Entry 6WY8 (X-ray diffraction, 2.10 A resolution); this record covers chains A and C of the 4 polymer chains in the assembly.

== Chain A (and C) ==
Protein: Acyl-CoA dehydrogenase domain protein Tcur3481
Source organism: Thermomonospora curvata (strain ATCC 19995 / DSM 43183 / JCM 3096 / NBRC 15933 / NCIMB 10081 / Henssen B9)
Notes: chain C of this document is another copy of the same molecule, construct and numbering; everything in this record applies to it too
Reference sequence: D1AB76 (D1AB76_THECD); residues 1-364 here = UniProt positions 1-364
Chain sequence (364 residues; each row starts with the number of its first residue):
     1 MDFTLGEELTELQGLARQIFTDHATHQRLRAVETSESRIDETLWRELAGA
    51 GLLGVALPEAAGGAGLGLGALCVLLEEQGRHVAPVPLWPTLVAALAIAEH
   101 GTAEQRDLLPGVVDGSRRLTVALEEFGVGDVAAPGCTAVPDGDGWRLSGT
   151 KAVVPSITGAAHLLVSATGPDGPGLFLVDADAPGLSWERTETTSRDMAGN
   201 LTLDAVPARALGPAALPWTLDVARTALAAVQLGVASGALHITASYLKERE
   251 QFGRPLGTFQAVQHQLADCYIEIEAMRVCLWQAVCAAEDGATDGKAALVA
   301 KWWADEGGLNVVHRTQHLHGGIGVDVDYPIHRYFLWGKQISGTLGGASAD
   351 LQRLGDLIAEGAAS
Disordered / not traced: 364 (chain C: fully traced)
Residues lining bound ligands: FAD (flavin-adenine dinucleotide): R249, Q251, F252, L256, F259, A261, V262, H317, L318, H319, G320, G321

== How chain A and chain C interact ==
Residue-residue contacts - 7 pairs, chain A then chain C:
  F259(A) - Q260(C)
  Q260(A) - F259(C)
  Q260(A) - Q260(C)  hydrogen bond (side chain-backbone)
  Q260(A) - A261(C)  hydrogen bond (side chain-backbone)
  A261(A) - Q260(C)  hydrogen bond (backbone-side chain)
  A261(A) - H264(C)
  H264(A) - A261(C)

== Summary ==
Chain A and chain C each contribute 4 residues to their interface, with 3 hydrogen bonds. Among the polar
pairs are Q260(A)-Q260(C) and Q260(A)-A261(C). Ligands of chain A: flavin-adenine dinucleotide.
Chain A and chain C are both Acyl-CoA dehydrogenase domain protein Tcur3481 (Thermomonospora curvata (strain
ATCC 19995 / DSM 43183 / JCM 3096 / NBRC 15933 / NCIMB 10081 / Henssen B9)); the structure, Tcur3481-Tcur3483
steroid ACAD, was determined by X-ray diffraction (same publication as 6WY9).
